PDB entry 5KZZ | X-ray diffraction, 1.33 A resolution | chain A

== Chain A ==
Molecule: Smoothened
From: Xenopus laevis
UniProt: Q98SW5 (Q98SW5_XENLA); numbering as in UniProt (aligned over 35-154)
Amino-acid sequence (127 residues; row label = number of the first residue in the row):
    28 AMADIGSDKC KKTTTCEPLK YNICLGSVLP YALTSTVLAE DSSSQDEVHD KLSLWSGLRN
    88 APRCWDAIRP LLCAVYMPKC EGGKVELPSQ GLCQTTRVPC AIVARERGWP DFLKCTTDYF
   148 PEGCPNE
Not modelled in the structure: 28-35, 133-135
Disulfide bonds: Cys37-Cys151, Cys43-Cys107, Cys51-Cys100, Cys91-Cys127, Cys120-Cys142
Construct notes: expression tag (28-34)
Ion coordination: Zn2+ site 1: Lys47, Asp73; Zn2+ site 2: Glu74, Asp138; Zn2+ site 3: His76, Asp93; Zn2+ site 4: Asp77, Glu149 (together with acetate ion, glycerol); Zn2+ site 5: Glu149, Glu154 (together with acetate ion, glycerol)
What the authors report for this chain:
  - conformationally variable residues (loop rearrangement): Cys127 to Cys142
  - specificity-determining residues: Glu133 (proposed by the authors, not directly observed)
  - specificity-determining residues: Gly84

== In short ==
Lys47 and Asp73 form the Zn2+ site 1. Glu74 and Asp138 form the Zn2+ site 2. The paper reports specificity
determinants Glu133 and Gly84; conformational variability at Cys127.
Chain A is Smoothened (Xenopus laevis); the structure, Crystal structure of the xenopus Smoothened
cysteine-rich domain (CRD) in its apo-form, was determined by X-ray diffraction (same publication as 5KZV and
5KZY).
